3Q3C - chain A; structure by X-ray diffraction, 2.30 A resolution.

# Chain A
Molecule: Probable 3-hydroxyisobutyrate dehydrogenase
Organism: Pseudomonas aeruginosa
Notes: EC 1.1.1.276
Reference sequence: Q9I5I6 (Q9I5I6_PSEAE); residues 1-298 here = UniProt positions 1-298
Amino-acid sequence (299 residues; each row starts with the number of its first residue; numbering starts at 0):
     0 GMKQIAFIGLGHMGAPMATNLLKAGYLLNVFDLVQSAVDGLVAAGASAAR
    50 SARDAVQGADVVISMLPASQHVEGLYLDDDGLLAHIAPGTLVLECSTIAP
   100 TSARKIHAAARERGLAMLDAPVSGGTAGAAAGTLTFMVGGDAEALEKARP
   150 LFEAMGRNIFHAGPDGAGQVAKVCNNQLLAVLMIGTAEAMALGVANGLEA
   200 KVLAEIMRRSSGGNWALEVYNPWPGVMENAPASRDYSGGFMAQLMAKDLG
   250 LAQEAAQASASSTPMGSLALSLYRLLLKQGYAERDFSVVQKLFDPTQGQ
Disordered / not traced: 0-1, 78, 297-298
Construct notes: expression tag (0)
Modified positions: Mse1 (selenomethionine); Mse12, Mse16, Mse64, Mse116, Mse136, Mse154, Mse182, Mse189, Mse206, Mse226, Mse240, Mse244, Mse264 (selenomethionine; parent Met)
UniProt features mapped onto this chain:
  - active site: K171
  - binding site (NAD(+)): L65, P66, T96, K246
  - mutagenesis: T96 (T96A: Almost abolished activity), S122 (S122A: Strongly reduced activity), K171 (K171A: Strongly reduced activity), N175 (N175A: Strongly reduced activity), W214 (W214A: Almost abolished activity), Y219 (Y219A: Strongly reduced activity), K246 (K246A: Almost abolished activity), D247 (D247A: Almost abolished activity)
Residues lining bound ligands: NAD (nicotinamide-adenine-dinucleotide): I7, G8, L9, G10, H11, Mse12, G13, F30, D31, L32, V33, Mse64, L65, P66, A67, L74, S95, T96, V121, G123, G124, T125, K171, G238, F239, L243, K246, D247
Reported in the primary citation:
  - binding site for NAD: I7, G10, H11, Mse12, F30, D31, L32, L65, F239, K246
  - specificity-determining residues: D31
  - contacts within the chain: N175-D247, K246-D247
  - catalytic residues: K171, N175 (proposed by the authors, not directly observed)
  - mutagenesis - T96A, S122A, N175A, W214A, Y219A, K246A, D247A: decreased catalytic activity
  - mutagenesis - K171A: abolished catalytic activity

# Overview
Ligands of chain A: NAD. UniProt lists active-site residue K171, 4 NAD+-binding residues and 8 mutagenesis
sites. From the paper: catalytic residues K171 and N175; T96A, S122A and N175A, among others, reduce catalytic
activity; 8 substitutions were tested in all.
Chain A is Probable 3-hydroxyisobutyrate dehydrogenase (Pseudomonas aeruginosa); the structure, Crystal
structure of a serine dehydrogenase from Pseudomonas aeruginosa pao1 in complex with NAD, was determined by
X-ray diffraction, deposited together with 3OBB.
